1RGG - chains A and B; structure by X-ray diffraction, 1.20 A resolution.

Chain A (and B):
Molecule: Ribonuclease
From: Streptomyces aureofaciens
Notes: EC 3.1.27.3; chain B of this document is another copy of the same molecule, construct and numbering; everything in this record applies to it too
Reference sequence: P05798 (RNSA_STRAU); residues 1-96 here = UniProt positions 1-96
Chain sequence (96 residues; row label = number of the first residue in the row):
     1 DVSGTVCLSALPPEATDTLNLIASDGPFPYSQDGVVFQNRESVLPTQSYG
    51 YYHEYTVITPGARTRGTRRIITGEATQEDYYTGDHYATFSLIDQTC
Cystine bridges: C7-C96

Chain A / chain B interface:
Pairs across the interface - 7 pairs, chain A then chain B:
  R40(A) - P60(B)
  R40(A) - G61(B)  hydrogen bond (backbone-backbone)
  R40(A) - R63(B)
  E41(A) - P60(B)
  S42(A) - I58(B)
  T46(A) - Y30(B)
  T46(A) - I58(B)
Other interface residues (no listed pair), chain B (7 interface residues in all): P29, A62

Overview:
4 residues of chain A face 7 of chain B across their interface, with 1 hydrogen bond. Its one hydrogen bond,
R40(A)-G61(B), is backbone to backbone.
Chain A and chain B are both Ribonuclease (Streptomyces aureofaciens); the structure, Hydrolase,
guanyloribonuclease, was determined by X-ray diffraction together with 1RGE, 1RGF and 1RGH from the same
study.
